Entry 5PAT (X-ray diffraction, 1.60 A resolution); this record covers chains A and B.

Chain A:
Molecule: Coagulation factor VII light chain
Source organism: Homo sapiens
Notes: EC 3.4.21.21
Reference sequence: P08709 (FA7_HUMAN); residue numbers follow UniProt; this construct covers 149-212
Chain sequence (64 residues; row label = number of the first residue in the row):
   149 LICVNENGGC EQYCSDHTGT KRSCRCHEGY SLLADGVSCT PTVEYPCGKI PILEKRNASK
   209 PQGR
Not modelled in the structure: 207-212
Disulfides: Cys151-Cys162, Cys158-Cys172, Cys174-Cys187
Swiss-Prot annotation at these positions:
  - site: Arg212 (Cleavage)
  - glycosylation: Asn205 (N-linked (GlcNAc...) asparagine)
  - natural variant: Cys151 (C151S: In FA7D), Glu154 (E154K: In FA7D), Gly156 (G156S: In FA7D), Gly157 (G157C: In FA7D; G157S: In FA7D; G157V: In FA7D), Gln160 (Q160R: In FA7D), Ser171 (S171F: In FA7D), Gly177 (G177R: In FA7D), Leu181 (L181P: In FA7D), Asp183 (D183N: In FA7D), Ser186 (S186F: In FA7D), Pro189 (P189S: In FA7D), Pro194 (P194L: In FA7D; P194T: In FA7D), 4 further natural variant entries in UniProt

Chain B:
Molecule: Coagulation factor VII heavy chain
Source organism: Homo sapiens
Notes: EC 3.4.21.21
Reference sequence: P08709 (FA7_HUMAN); numbering as in UniProt (aligned over 213-466)
Chain sequence (254 residues; each row starts with the number of its first residue):
   213 IVGGKVCPKG ECPWQVLLLV NGAQLCGGTL INTIWVVSAA HCFDKIKNWR NLIAVLGEHD
   273 LSEHDGDEQS RRVAQVIIPS TYVPGTTNHD IALLRLHQPV VLTDHVVPLC LPERTFSERT
   333 LAFVRFSLVS GWGQLLDRGA TALELMVLNV PRLMTQDCLQ QSRKVGDSPN ITEYMFCAGY
   393 SDGSKDSCKG DSGGPHATHY RGTWYLTGIV SWGQGCATVG HFGVYTRVSQ YIEWLQKLMR
   453 SEPRPGVLLR APFP
Not modelled in the structure: 376-379
Disulfides: Cys219-Cys224, Cys238-Cys254, Cys370-Cys389, Cys400-Cys428
Ligand contacts: 7ZG (N-(2-amino-1H-benzimidazol-5-yl)-2-(3-chlorophenyl)acetamide): His253, Gly297, Thr298, Thr299, Asp302, Asp398, Ser399, Cys400, Lys401, Ser404, Val422, Ser423, Trp424, Gly425, Gln426, Gly427, Cys428, Ala429, Gly435
Swiss-Prot annotation at these positions:
  - active site (Charge relay system): His253, Asp302, Ser404
  - binding site (substrate): Asp398
  - glycosylation: Asn382 (N-linked (GlcNAc...) asparagine)
  - natural variant: Ile213 (I213N: In FA7D), Gly216 (G216D: In FA7D), Cys238 (C238F: In FA7D; C238Y: In FA7D), Gly240 (G240R: In FA7D), Thr241 (T241N: In FA7D), Ser250 (S250F: In FA7D), Ala251 (A251P: In FA7D; A251T: In FA7D), Ala252 (A252V: In FA7D), Cys254 (C254R: In FA7D; C254Y: In FA7D), Leu264 (L264P: In FA7D), Ala266 (A266T: In FA7D), Asp272 (D272N: In FA7D), 50 further natural variant entries in UniProt

Interface between chain A and chain B:
Contacting residue pairs - 47 pairs, chain A then chain B:
  Cys151(A) with Arg331(B)
  Val152(A) with Arg331(B)
  Glu154(A) with Arg413(B), hydrogen bond (backbone-side chain)
  Asn155(A) with Phe328(B); Thr332(B), hydrogen bond; Tyr412(B); Arg413(B)
  Gly157(A) with Arg413(B), hydrogen bond (backbone-side chain)
  Cys158(A) with Arg413(B), hydrogen bond (backbone-side chain)
  Glu159(A) with Tyr412(B); Arg413(B)
  Gln160(A) with Phe328(B); Tyr417(B)
  Tyr161(A) with Leu323(B); Pro324(B); Glu325(B); Phe328(B), hydrophobic; Tyr417(B)
  Arg173(A) with Glu325(B), salt bridge
  His175(A) with Leu323(B)
  Tyr178(A) with Thr415(B)
  Tyr193(A) with Leu314(B); Thr315(B); Asp316(B), hydrogen bond
  Pro194(A) with Val319(B)
  Cys195(A) with Pro320(B); Cys322(B), disulfide; Thr415(B)
  Gly196(A) with Trp226(B); Pro320(B), hydrogen bond (backbone-backbone); Cys322(B); Thr415(B); Trp416(B), hydrogen bond (backbone-backbone)
  Lys197(A) with Trp226(B); Val319(B); Gly414(B), hydrogen bond (side chain-backbone); Thr415(B), hydrogen bond
  Ile198(A) with Gly222(B); Glu223(B); Trp226(B), hydrophobic; Trp416(B)
  Pro199(A) with Asp316(B); Val319(B), hydrophobic
  Ile200(A) with Lys221(B); Glu223(B)
  Leu201(A) with Glu223(B)
  Lys203(A) with Asp316(B), salt bridge
Other interface residues (no listed pair), chain A (25 interface residues in all): Cys162, Asp164, Arg204
Other interface residues (no listed pair), chain B (25 interface residues in all): Pro225, Leu321, Thr327
Inter-chain disulfides: Cys195(A)-Cys322(B)

Summary:
Chain A and chain B each contribute 25 residues to their interface, with 1 disulfide bond, 9 hydrogen bonds
and 2 salt bridges. Polar contacts include Arg173(A)-Glu325(B), Lys203(A)-Asp316(B) and Glu154(A)-Arg413(B).
Ligands of chain B: compound 7ZG.
Chain A is Coagulation factor VII light chain and chain B is Coagulation factor VII heavy chain, both from
Homo sapiens; the structure, Crystal Structure of Factor VIIa in complex with
N-(2-amino-1H-benzimidazol-5-yl)-2-(3-chlorophenyl)acetamide, was determined by X-ray diffraction.
